Entry 6ACO (X-ray diffraction, 1.71 A resolution); this record covers chains A and B.

== Chain A ==
Protein: NAD-dependent protein deacylase sirtuin-5, mitochondrial
Source organism: Homo sapiens
Notes: EC 3.5.1.-
UniProt: Q9NXA8 (SIR5_HUMAN); numbering as in UniProt (aligned over 34-302)
Chain sequence (270 residues; row label = number of the first residue in the row):
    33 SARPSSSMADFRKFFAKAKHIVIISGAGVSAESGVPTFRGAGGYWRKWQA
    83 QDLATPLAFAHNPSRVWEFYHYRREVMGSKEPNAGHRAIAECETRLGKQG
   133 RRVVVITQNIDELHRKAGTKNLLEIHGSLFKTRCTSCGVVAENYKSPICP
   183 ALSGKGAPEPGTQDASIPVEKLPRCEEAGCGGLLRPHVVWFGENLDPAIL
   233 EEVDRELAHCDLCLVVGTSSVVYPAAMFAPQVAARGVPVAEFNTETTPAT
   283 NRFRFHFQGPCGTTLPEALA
Construct notes: expression tag (33)
Ion coordination: Zn2+: C166, C169, C207, C212
Swiss-Prot annotation at these positions:
  - active site: H158 (Proton acceptor)
  - binding site (NAD(+)): Q140 to D143, G249 to S251, N275 to E277, C293
  - binding site (substrate): Y102, R105
  - binding site (Zn(2+)): C166, C169, C207, C212
  - mutagenesis: T69 (T69A: Abolishes enzyme activity), Y102 (Y102F: Increases the KM for desuccinylation), R105 (R105M: Increases the KM for desuccinylation. Does not affect deacetylase activity), H158 (H158A: Abolishes desuccinylation and deglutarylation activity)

== Chain B ==
Protein: succinyl peptide H2BK120
Chain sequence (7 residues; row label = number of the first residue in the row):
   117 AVTXYTS
Modified / non-standard residues: SLL ((2S)-2-azanyl-6-[(4-hydroxy-4-oxo-butanoyl)amino]hexanoic acid) at position 120

== Interface between chain A and chain B ==
Residue-residue contacts (31; chain A residue first):
  Q83(A) - T122(B)
  A86(A) - SLL_120(B)
  Y102(A) - SLL_120(B)
  R105(A) - SLL_120(B)
  I142(A) - SLL_120(B)
  H158(A) - SLL_120(B)
  V220(A) - SLL_120(B)
  V221(A) - SLL_120(B)
  W222(A) - SLL_120(B)
  F223(A) - SLL_120(B)
  F223(A) - Y121(B)  hydrophobic
  F223(A) - T122(B)
  G224(A) - T119(B)
  G224(A) - SLL_120(B)  hydrogen bond (backbone-backbone)
  E225(A) - T119(B)
  E225(A) - SLL_120(B)  hydrogen bond (backbone-backbone)
  N226(A) - A117(B)
  N226(A) - V118(B)
  N226(A) - T119(B)
  L227(A) - V118(B)  hydrogen bond (backbone-backbone)
  L232(A) - V118(B)  hydrophobic
  V253(A) - Y121(B)
  V253(A) - T122(B)  hydrogen bond (backbone-side chain)
  V253(A) - S123(B)  hydrogen bond (backbone-backbone)
  V254(A) - SLL_120(B)
  V254(A) - Y121(B)
  Y255(A) - SLL_120(B)
  Y255(A) - Y121(B)  hydrogen bond (backbone-backbone)
  Y255(A) - S123(B)
  P256(A) - V118(B)  hydrophobic
  P256(A) - T119(B)

== Summary ==
The interface between chain A and chain B involves 19 residues on one side and 7 on the other; the contacts
include 6 hydrogen bonds. Polar contacts include V253(A)-T122(B), G224(A)-SLL_120(B) and E225(A)-SLL_120(B).
Chain A is NAD-dependent protein deacylase sirtuin-5, mitochondrial (Homo sapiens) and chain B is succinyl
peptide H2BK120; the structure, histone lysine desuccinylase Sirt5 in complex with succinyl peptide H2BK120,
was determined by X-ray diffraction.
